Entry 8A5W (X-ray diffraction, 2.78 A resolution); this record covers chains D and E of the 8 polymer chains in the assembly.

# Chain D
Protein: Phosphoserine aminotransferase
Organism: Homo sapiens
Notes: EC 2.6.1.52
UniProt: Q9Y617 (SERC_HUMAN); numbering as in UniProt (aligned over 6-370)
Chain sequence (365 residues; each row starts with the number of its first residue):
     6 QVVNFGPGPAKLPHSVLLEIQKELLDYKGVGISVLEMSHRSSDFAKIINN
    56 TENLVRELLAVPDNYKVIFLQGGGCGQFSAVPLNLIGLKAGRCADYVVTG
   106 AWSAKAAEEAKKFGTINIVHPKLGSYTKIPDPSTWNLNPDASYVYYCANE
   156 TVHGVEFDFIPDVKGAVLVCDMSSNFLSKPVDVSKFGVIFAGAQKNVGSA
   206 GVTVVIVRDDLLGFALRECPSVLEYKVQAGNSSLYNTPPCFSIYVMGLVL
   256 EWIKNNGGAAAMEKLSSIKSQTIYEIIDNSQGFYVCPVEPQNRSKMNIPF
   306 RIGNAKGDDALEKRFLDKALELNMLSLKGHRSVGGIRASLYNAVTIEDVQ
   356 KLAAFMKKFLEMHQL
Residues lining bound ligands:
  - E1U ((2S)-2-[(E)-[2-methyl-3-oxidanyl-5-(phosphonooxymethyl)pyridin-4-yl]methylideneamino]-3-phosphonooxy-propanoic acid): Pro12, Gly13, Gly77, Gly78, Gly79, Cys80, Phe83, Trp107, Cys152, Asn154, Thr156, Val157, Asp176, Ser178, Ser179, Gln199, Lys200, His335, Arg336, Arg342
  - phosphoserine (SEP): His44, Arg45, Asn241, Thr242
Reported in the primary citation:
  - binding site for phosphoserine: Trp107, His335, Arg336, Arg342
  - binding site for E1U: His335, Arg336, Arg342

# Chain E
Protein: Phosphoserine aminotransferase
Organism: Homo sapiens
Notes: EC 2.6.1.52
UniProt: Q9Y617 (SERC_HUMAN); residues 1-370 here = UniProt positions 1-370
Chain sequence (393 residues; numbered -22 to 370; the number before each row is that of its first residue; numbers below 1 keep their minus sign (Met-22 is residue -22)):
   -22 MGSSHHHHHHSSGLVPRGSHIGPMDAPRQVVNFGPGPAKLPHSVLLEIQK
    28 ELLDYKGVGISVLEMSHRSSDFAKIINNTENLVRELLAVPDNYKVIFLQG
    78 GGCGQFSAVPLNLIGLKAGRCADYVVTGAWSAKAAEEAKKFGTINIVHPK
   128 LGSYTKIPDPSTWNLNPDASYVYYCANETVHGVEFDFIPDVKGAVLVCDM
   178 SSNFLSKPVDVSKFGVIFAGAQKNVGSAGVTVVIVRDDLLGFALRECPSV
   228 LEYKVQAGNSSLYNTPPCFSIYVMGLVLEWIKNNGGAAAMEKLSSIKSQT
   278 IYEIIDNSQGFYVCPVEPQNRSKMNIPFRIGNAKGDDALEKRFLDKALEL
   328 NMLSLKGHRSVGGIRASLYNAVTIEDVQKLAAFMKKFLEMHQL
Disordered / not traced: -22 to 4
Sequence notes: initiating methionine (-22); expression tag (-21 to 0)
Modified positions: Lys200 ((2S)-2-amino-6-[[3-hydroxy-2-methyl-5-(phosphonooxymethyl)pyridin-4-yl]methylideneamino]hexanoic acid; LLP)
Residues lining bound ligands:
  - E1U ((2S)-2-[(E)-[2-methyl-3-oxidanyl-5-(phosphonooxymethyl)pyridin-4-yl]methylideneamino]-3-phosphonooxy-propanoic acid): His44, Arg45, Asn241, Thr242
  - phosphoserine (SEP): Pro12, Gly13, Trp107, Thr156, Val157, Lys200, His335, Arg336, Arg342
Reported in the primary citation:
  - binding site for phosphoserine: His44, Arg45, Arg342
  - catalytic residues: Lys200

# Chain D / chain E interface
Contacting residue pairs (21):
  Lys259(D) - Gln355(E)
  Asn260(D) - Glu352(E)
  Asn260(D) - Gln355(E)
  Asn261(D) - Ile351(E)
  Asn261(D) - Glu352(E)
  Gly262(D) - Gln355(E)
  Lys269(D) - Ile273(E)
  Lys269(D) - Gln276(E)  hydrogen bond
  Leu270(D) - Leu270(E)  hydrophobic
  Leu270(D) - Ile351(E)  hydrophobic
  Ile273(D) - Lys269(E)
  Ile273(D) - Leu270(E)  hydrophobic
  Ile273(D) - Ile273(E)  hydrophobic
  Gln276(D) - Lys269(E)
  Ile351(D) - Asn261(E)
  Ile351(D) - Leu270(E)  hydrophobic
  Glu352(D) - Asn260(E)
  Glu352(D) - Asn261(E)
  Gln355(D) - Lys259(E)
  Gln355(D) - Asn260(E)
  Gln355(D) - Gly262(E)

# Overview
The chain D/chain E interface involves 11 residues from each chain; the contacts include 1 hydrogen bond. The
hydrogen-bonded pair is Lys269(D)-Gln276(E). Ligands of chain D: compound E1U and phosphoserine. Ligands of
chain E: phosphoserine and compound E1U. From the paper: the catalytic residue Lys200(E); a binding site for
phosphoserine at Trp107(D), His335(D) and His44(E) among others.
Chain D is Phosphoserine aminotransferase and chain E is Phosphoserine aminotransferase, both from Homo
sapiens; the structure, Crystal structure of the human phosphoserine aminotransferase (PSAT) in complex with
O-phosphoserine, was determined by X-ray diffraction.
